4LLG - chains C and D of the 7 polymer chains in the assembly; structure by X-ray diffraction, 3.79 A resolution.

== Chain C ==
Protein: DNA-directed RNA polymerase subunit beta
Organism: Escherichia coli
Notes: EC 2.7.7.6
UniProtKB: C9QV90 (C9QV90_ECOD1); residue numbers follow UniProt; this construct covers 1-1342
Chain sequence (1342 residues; numbered 1 to 1342; the number before each row is that of its first residue):
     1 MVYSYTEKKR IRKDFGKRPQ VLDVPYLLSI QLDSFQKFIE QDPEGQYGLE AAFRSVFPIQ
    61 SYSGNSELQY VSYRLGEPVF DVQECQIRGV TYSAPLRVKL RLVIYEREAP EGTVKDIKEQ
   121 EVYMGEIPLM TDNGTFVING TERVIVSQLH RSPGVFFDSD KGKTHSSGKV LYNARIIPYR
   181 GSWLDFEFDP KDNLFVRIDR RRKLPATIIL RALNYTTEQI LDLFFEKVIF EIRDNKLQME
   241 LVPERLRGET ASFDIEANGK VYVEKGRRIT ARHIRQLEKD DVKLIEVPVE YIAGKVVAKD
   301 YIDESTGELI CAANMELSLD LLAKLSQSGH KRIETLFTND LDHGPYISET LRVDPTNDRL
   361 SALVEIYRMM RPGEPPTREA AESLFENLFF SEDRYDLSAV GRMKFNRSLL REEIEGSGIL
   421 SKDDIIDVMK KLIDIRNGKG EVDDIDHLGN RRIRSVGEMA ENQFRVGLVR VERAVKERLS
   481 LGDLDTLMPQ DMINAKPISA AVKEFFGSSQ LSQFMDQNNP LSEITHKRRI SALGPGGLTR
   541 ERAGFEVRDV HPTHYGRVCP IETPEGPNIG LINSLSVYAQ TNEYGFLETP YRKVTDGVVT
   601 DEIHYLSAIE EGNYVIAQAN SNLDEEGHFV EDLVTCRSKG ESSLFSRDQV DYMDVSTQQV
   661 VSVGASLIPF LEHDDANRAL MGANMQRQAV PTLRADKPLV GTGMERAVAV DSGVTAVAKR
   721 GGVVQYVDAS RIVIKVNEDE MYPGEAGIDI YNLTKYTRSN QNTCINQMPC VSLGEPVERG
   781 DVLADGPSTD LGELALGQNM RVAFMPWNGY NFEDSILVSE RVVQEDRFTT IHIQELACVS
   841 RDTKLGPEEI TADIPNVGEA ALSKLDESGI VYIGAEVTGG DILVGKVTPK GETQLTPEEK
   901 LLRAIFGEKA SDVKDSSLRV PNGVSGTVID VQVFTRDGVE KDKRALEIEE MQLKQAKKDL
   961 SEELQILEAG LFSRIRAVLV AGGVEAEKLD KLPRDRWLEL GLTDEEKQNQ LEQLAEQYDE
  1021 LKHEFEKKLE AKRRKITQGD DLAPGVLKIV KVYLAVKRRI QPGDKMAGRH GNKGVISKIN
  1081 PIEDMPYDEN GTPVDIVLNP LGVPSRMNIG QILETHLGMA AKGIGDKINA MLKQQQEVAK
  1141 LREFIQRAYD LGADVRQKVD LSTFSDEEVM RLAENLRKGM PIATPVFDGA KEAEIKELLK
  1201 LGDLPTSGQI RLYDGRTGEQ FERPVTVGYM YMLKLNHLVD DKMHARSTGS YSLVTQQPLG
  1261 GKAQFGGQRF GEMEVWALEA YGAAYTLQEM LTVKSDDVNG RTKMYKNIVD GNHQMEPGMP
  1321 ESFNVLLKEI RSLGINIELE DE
Unresolved in the structure: 1-2

== Chain D ==
Protein: DNA-directed RNA polymerase subunit beta'
Organism: Escherichia coli
Notes: EC 2.7.7.6
UniProtKB: C5A0S8 (C5A0S8_ECOBW); numbering as in UniProt (aligned over 1-1407)
Chain sequence (1407 residues; numbered 1 to 1407; the number before each row is that of its first residue):
     1 MKDLLKFLKA QTKTEEFDAI KIALASPDMI RSWSFGEVKK PETINYRTFK PERDGLFCAR
    61 IFGPVKDYEC LCGKYKRLKH RGVICEKCGV EVTQTKVRRE RMGHIELASP TAHIWFLKSL
   121 PSRIGLLLDM PLRDIERVLY FESYVVIEGG MTNLERQQIL TEEQYLDALE EFGDEFDAKM
   181 GAEAIQALLK SMDLEQECEQ LREELNETNS ETKRKKLTKR IKLLEAFVQS GNKPEWMILT
   241 VLPVLPPDLR PLVPLDGGRF ATSDLNDLYR RVINRNNRLK RLLDLAAPDI IVRNEKRMLQ
   301 EAVDALLDNG RRGRAITGSN KRPLKSLADM IKGKQGRFRQ NLLGKRVDYS GRSVITVGPY
   361 LRLHQCGLPK KMALELFKPF IYGKLELRGL ATTIKAAKKM VEREEAVVWD ILDEVIREHP
   421 VLLNRAPTLH RLGIQAFEPV LIEGKAIQLH PLVCAAYNAD FDGDQMAVHV PLTLEAQLEA
   481 RALMMSTNNI LSPANGEPII VPSQDVVLGL YYMTRDCVNA KGEGMVLTGP KEAERLYRSG
   541 LASLHARVKV RITEYEKDAN GELVAKTSLK DTTVGRAILW MIVPKGLPYS IVNQALGKKA
   601 ISKMLNTCYR ILGLKPTVIF ADQIMYTGFA YAARSGASVG IDDMVIPEKK HEIISEAEAE
   661 VAEIQEQFQS GLVTAGERYN KVIDIWAAAN DRVSKAMMDN LQTETVINRD GQEEKQVSFN
   721 SIYMMADSGA RGSAAQIRQL AGMRGLMAKP DGSIIETPIT ANFREGLNVL QYFISTHGAR
   781 KGLADTALKT ANSGYLTRRL VDVAQDLVVT EDDCGTHEGI MMTPVIEGGD VKEPLRDRVL
   841 GRVTAEDVLK PGTADILVPR NTLLHEQWCD LLEENSVDAV KVRSVVSCDT DFGVCAHCYG
   901 RDLARGHIIN KGEAIGVIAA QSIGEPGTQL TMRTFHIGGA ASRAAAESSI QVKNKGSIKL
   961 SNVKSVVNSS GKLVITSRNT ELKLIDEFGR TKESYKVPYG AVLAKGDGEQ VAGGETVANW
  1021 DPHTMPVITE VSGFVRFTDM IDGQTITRQT DELTGLSSLV VLDSAERTAG GKDLRPALKI
  1081 VDAQGNDVLI PGTDMPAQYF LPGKAIVQLE DGVQISSGDT LARIPQESGG TKDITGGLPR
  1141 VADLFEARRP KEPAILAEIS GIVSFGKETK GKRRLVITPV DGSDPYEEMI PKWRQLNVFE
  1201 GERVERGDVI SDGPEAPHDI LRLRGVHAVT RYIVNEVQDV YRLQGVKIND KHIEVIVRQM
  1261 LRKATIVNAG SSDFLEGEQV EYSRVKIANR ELEANGKVGA TYSRDLLGIT KASLATESFI
  1321 SAASFQETTR VLTEAAVAGK RDELRGLKEN VIVGRLIPAG TGYAYHQDRM RRRAAGEAPA
  1381 APQVTAEDAS ASLAELLNAG LGGSDNE
Unresolved in the structure: 1-7, 932-947, 1127-1134, 1377-1407

== Interface between chain C and chain D ==
Residue-residue contacts (344):
  Phe545(C) - Lys781(D)
  Arg548(C) - Arg780(D)  hydrogen bond (backbone-side chain)
  Asp549(C) - Pro750(D)
  Asp549(C) - His777(D)  salt bridge
  Val550(C) - Pro750(D)
  Val550(C) - Thr776(D)
  Val550(C) - His777(D)
  Val550(C) - Arg780(D)
  Tyr555(C) - Val769(D)
  Tyr555(C) - Phe773(D)  hydrophobic
  Pro560(C) - Phe773(D)  hydrophobic
  Pro560(C) - Thr776(D)
  Pro560(C) - Arg780(D)  hydrogen bond (backbone-side chain)
  Ile561(C) - Tyr772(D)  hydrophobic
  Thr563(C) - Arg780(D)
  Ile569(C) - Arg780(D)
  Gly570(C) - Arg780(D)
  Asn573(C) - Arg780(D)
  Gln618(C) - Val769(D)
  Gln618(C) - Leu770(D)
  Asn620(C) - Asn768(D)
  Asn620(C) - Val769(D)
  Glu641(C) - Lys749(D)
  Val660(C) - Val769(D)  hydrophobic
  Val660(C) - Phe773(D)  hydrophobic
  Leu671(C) - Tyr772(D)
  Glu672(C) - Leu767(D)
  His673(C) - Phe763(D)  hydrogen bond (side chain-backbone)
  His673(C) - Arg764(D)  hydrogen bond (side chain-backbone)
  His673(C) - Glu765(D)  hydrogen bond (side chain-backbone)
  His673(C) - Gly766(D)
  Asp674(C) - Tyr772(D)  hydrogen bond (backbone-side chain)
  Asp675(C) - Phe763(D)
  Asp675(C) - Tyr772(D)  hydrogen bond (backbone-side chain)
  Ala676(C) - Tyr772(D)
  Ala676(C) - Ala779(D)  hydrophobic
  Asn677(C) - Ala779(D)
  Asn677(C) - Leu783(D)
  Ala679(C) - Tyr772(D)
  Leu680(C) - Leu783(D)  hydrophobic
  Phe804(C) - Ala637(D)
  Phe804(C) - Ser638(D)  hydrogen bond (backbone-side chain)
  Met805(C) - Ala633(D)
  Met805(C) - Ala637(D)
  Pro806(C) - Asp505(D)
  Pro806(C) - Ala632(D)
  Pro806(C) - Ala633(D)
  Pro806(C) - Ala637(D)
  Asn808(C) - Pro359(D)
  Asn808(C) - Phe629(D)
  Asn808(C) - Ala633(D)
  Gly809(C) - Val357(D)
  Gly809(C) - Pro359(D)
  Gly809(C) - Phe629(D)
  Tyr810(C) - Val357(D)
  Tyr810(C) - Pro359(D)
  Tyr810(C) - Tyr360(D)
  Asn811(C) - Asp505(D)
  Phe812(C) - Val357(D)  hydrophobic
  Phe812(C) - Pro451(D)  hydrophobic
  Phe812(C) - Phe461(D)  hydrophobic
  Phe812(C) - Ser503(D)
  Phe812(C) - Gln504(D)
  Phe812(C) - Asp505(D)
  Phe812(C) - Phe629(D)  hydrophobic
  Glu813(C) - Ala459(D)
  Glu813(C) - Asp460(D)
  Glu813(C) - Phe461(D)
  Glu813(C) - Gln504(D)
  Asp814(C) - Phe461(D)
  Asp814(C) - Asp462(D)
  Ser815(C) - Val357(D)
  Ser815(C) - Phe461(D)
  Arg841(C) - Asp256(D)
  Arg841(C) - Gly257(D)
  Gln894(C) - Lys66(D)
  Pro897(C) - Arg77(D)
  Gln1061(C) - Lys445(D)
  Pro1062(C) - Ala446(D)
  Gly1063(C) - Val354(D)
  Lys1065(C) - Asp462(D)
  Lys1073(C) - Asp462(D)
  Val1075(C) - Phe461(D)  hydrogen bond (backbone-backbone)
  Val1075(C) - Asp462(D)
  Val1075(C) - Gly463(D)
  Ser1077(C) - Thr356(D)
  Ser1077(C) - Val357(D)
  Asn1099(C) - Asp505(D)  hydrogen bond
  Pro1100(C) - Ala637(D)
  Pro1100(C) - Ser638(D)
  Pro1100(C) - Val639(D)  hydrophobic
  Pro1100(C) - Met725(D)  hydrophobic
  Leu1101(C) - Gln504(D)
  Leu1101(C) - Asp505(D)
  Leu1101(C) - Leu508(D)  hydrophobic
  Leu1101(C) - Met725(D)  hydrophobic
  Leu1101(C) - Ala730(D)  hydrophobic
  Leu1101(C) - Arg731(D)
  Val1103(C) - Val639(D)  hydrophobic
  Pro1104(C) - Met725(D)  hydrophobic
  Pro1104(C) - Gln736(D)
  Ser1105(C) - Arg731(D)  hydrogen bond
  Ser1105(C) - Gln736(D)
  Arg1106(C) - Arg731(D)
  Met1107(C) - Gln739(D)
  Met1107(C) - Phe763(D)  hydrophobic
  Ile1109(C) - Met644(D)  hydrophobic
  Ile1109(C) - Leu740(D)  hydrophobic
  Ile1109(C) - Phe763(D)  hydrophobic
  Ile1112(C) - Val639(D)
  Ile1112(C) - Ile641(D)  hydrophobic
  Leu1113(C) - Ile641(D)  hydrophobic
  His1116(C) - Ile641(D)  hydrogen bond (side chain-backbone)
  Phe1187(C) - Leu767(D)
  Phe1187(C) - Tyr772(D)  hydrophobic
  Glu1192(C) - Ile641(D)
  Glu1192(C) - Arg764(D)  salt bridge
  Lys1196(C) - Asp642(D)  salt bridge
  Gln1209(C) - Asp643(D)
  Glu1219(C) - Arg538(D)  salt bridge
  Glu1219(C) - Arg634(D)  salt bridge
  Phe1221(C) - Ala633(D)
  Phe1221(C) - Arg634(D)
  Glu1222(C) - Tyr512(D)  hydrogen bond
  Glu1222(C) - Tyr537(D)  hydrogen bond
  Glu1222(C) - Arg634(D)  salt bridge
  Glu1222(C) - Ser635(D)
  Glu1222(C) - Gly636(D)
  Arg1223(C) - Tyr512(D)
  Arg1223(C) - Ser635(D)
  Arg1223(C) - Gly636(D)
  Arg1223(C) - Ala637(D)
  Arg1223(C) - Phe719(D)  hydrogen bond (side chain-backbone)
  Arg1223(C) - Asn720(D)
  Arg1223(C) - Ser721(D)  hydrogen bond
  Arg1223(C) - Met724(D)
  Pro1224(C) - Gly636(D)
  Pro1224(C) - Ser638(D)
  Val1225(C) - Gly636(D)
  Val1225(C) - Ser638(D)
  Thr1226(C) - Ser638(D)  hydrogen bond (backbone-side chain)
  Thr1226(C) - Val639(D)  hydrogen bond (side chain-backbone)
  Thr1226(C) - Gly640(D)
  Val1239(C) - Ser353(D)
  Val1239(C) - Lys445(D)
  Asp1240(C) - Lys445(D)  salt bridge
  Lys1242(C) - Val354(D)
  Lys1242(C) - Gln465(D)
  Met1243(C) - Arg352(D)
  Met1243(C) - Ser353(D)
  Met1243(C) - Met372(D)  hydrophobic
  Met1243(C) - Lys445(D)
  His1244(C) - Gly351(D)
  His1244(C) - Arg352(D)  hydrogen bond (backbone-backbone)
  His1244(C) - Met372(D)
  Ala1245(C) - Ser350(D)
  Ala1245(C) - Gly351(D)
  Ala1245(C) - Glu375(D)
  Arg1246(C) - Asp348(D)  salt bridge
  Arg1246(C) - Tyr349(D)  hydrogen bond (backbone-backbone)
  Arg1246(C) - Ser350(D)  hydrogen bond (backbone-backbone)
  Arg1246(C) - Leu376(D)
  Ser1247(C) - Asp348(D)
  Ser1247(C) - Tyr349(D)  hydrogen bond (backbone-backbone)
  Ser1247(C) - Glu375(D)  hydrogen bond
  Ser1247(C) - Leu376(D)
  Ser1247(C) - Pro379(D)
  Thr1248(C) - Asp348(D)
  Tyr1251(C) - Asp348(D)  hydrogen bond
  Leu1253(C) - Arg99(D)  hydrogen bond (backbone-side chain)
  Leu1253(C) - Pro251(D)  hydrophobic
  Leu1253(C) - Val253(D)  hydrophobic
  Val1254(C) - Arg99(D)  hydrogen bond (backbone-side chain)
  Thr1255(C) - Arg99(D)
  Gln1256(C) - Lys96(D)
  Gln1257(C) - Gln340(D)  hydrogen bond
  Gln1257(C) - Lys345(D)
  Gln1257(C) - Arg346(D)
  Pro1258(C) - Arg346(D)
  Pro1258(C) - Val347(D)
  Pro1258(C) - Asp348(D)
  Phe1265(C) - Arg352(D)
  Gly1267(C) - Arg346(D)  hydrogen bond (backbone-side chain)
  Gly1267(C) - Val347(D)
  Gly1267(C) - Ser350(D)
  Gln1268(C) - Lys345(D)
  Gln1268(C) - Arg346(D)
  Gln1268(C) - Val347(D)  hydrogen bond (backbone-backbone)
  Gln1268(C) - Ser350(D)  hydrogen bond (backbone-side chain)
  Gln1268(C) - Arg352(D)  hydrogen bond
  Gln1268(C) - Ala467(D)
  Arg1269(C) - Lys345(D)
  Arg1269(C) - Arg346(D)
  Phe1270(C) - Gly344(D)
  Phe1270(C) - Lys345(D)  hydrogen bond (backbone-backbone)
  Phe1270(C) - Val347(D)  hydrophobic
  Phe1270(C) - His469(D)
  Gly1271(C) - Leu342(D)
  Gly1271(C) - Gly344(D)
  Glu1272(C) - Leu342(D)  hydrogen bond (backbone-backbone)
  Glu1272(C) - Arg798(D)  salt bridge
  Met1273(C) - Thr428(D)
  Glu1274(C) - Asn424(D)
  Glu1274(C) - Arg425(D)
  Glu1274(C) - Ala426(D)
  Glu1274(C) - Thr428(D)  hydrogen bond
  Glu1274(C) - Ile434(D)
  Trp1276(C) - Thr797(D)
  Trp1276(C) - Arg798(D)
  Trp1276(C) - Val801(D)
  Trp1276(C) - Val917(D)
  Trp1276(C) - Gln921(D)  hydrogen bond (backbone-side chain)
  Trp1276(C) - Lys1348(D)
  Ala1277(C) - Thr428(D)
  Ala1277(C) - Arg431(D)
  Ala1277(C) - Ile434(D)  hydrophobic
  Ala1277(C) - Gln921(D)
  Leu1278(C) - Ile434(D)  hydrophobic
  Leu1278(C) - Met484(D)  hydrophobic
  Glu1279(C) - Gln805(D)  hydrogen bond
  Glu1279(C) - Ala914(D)
  Glu1279(C) - Leu1347(D)
  Glu1279(C) - Lys1348(D)  salt bridge
  Glu1279(C) - Ile1357(D)
  Ala1280(C) - Arg431(D)  hydrogen bond (backbone-side chain)
  Ala1280(C) - Glu913(D)
  Ala1280(C) - Ile918(D)  hydrophobic
  Ala1280(C) - Gln921(D)
  Tyr1281(C) - Arg431(D)  hydrogen bond (side chain-backbone)
  Tyr1281(C) - Leu432(D)
  Tyr1281(C) - Ile434(D)  hydrogen bond (side chain-backbone)
  Tyr1281(C) - Met484(D)  hydrophobic
  Tyr1281(C) - Asn489(D)  hydrogen bond
  Gly1282(C) - Leu483(D)
  Gly1282(C) - Glu913(D)
  Gly1282(C) - Gly1360(D)
  Gly1282(C) - Thr1361(D)  hydrogen bond (backbone-backbone)
  Ala1283(C) - Glu479(D)
  Ala1283(C) - Leu483(D)
  Ala1283(C) - Thr1361(D)
  Ala1284(C) - Glu479(D)  hydrogen bond (backbone-side chain)
  Ala1284(C) - Leu1356(D)  hydrophobic
  Ala1284(C) - Thr1361(D)
  Ala1284(C) - Gly1362(D)
  Tyr1285(C) - Glu475(D)
  Tyr1285(C) - Glu479(D)  hydrogen bond (backbone-side chain)
  Tyr1285(C) - Leu1356(D)
  Tyr1285(C) - Thr1361(D)
  Thr1286(C) - Leu422(D)
  Thr1286(C) - Ala476(D)
  Thr1286(C) - Glu479(D)  hydrogen bond
  Leu1287(C) - Ile1357(D)  hydrophobic
  Gln1288(C) - Arg1355(D)
  Gln1288(C) - Leu1356(D)
  Glu1289(C) - Val470(D)
  Glu1289(C) - Pro471(D)
  Glu1289(C) - Leu472(D)  hydrogen bond (side chain-backbone)
  Glu1289(C) - Thr473(D)  hydrogen bond (side chain-backbone)
  Glu1289(C) - Ala476(D)
  Met1290(C) - Val347(D)
  Met1290(C) - His469(D)  hydrogen bond
  Leu1291(C) - Lys345(D)  hydrogen bond (backbone-side chain)
  Leu1291(C) - Val1351(D)  hydrophobic
  Leu1291(C) - Gly1354(D)
  Thr1292(C) - Gly1354(D)
  Lys1294(C) - Val347(D)
  Lys1294(C) - Asp348(D)  hydrogen bond (backbone-backbone)
  Lys1294(C) - Tyr349(D)
  Lys1294(C) - Val470(D)  hydrogen bond (side chain-backbone)
  Lys1294(C) - Leu472(D)
  Ser1295(C) - Lys345(D)
  Ser1295(C) - Arg346(D)  hydrogen bond (side chain-backbone)
  Asp1296(C) - Lys345(D)  salt bridge
  Val1298(C) - Lys96(D)
  Met1304(C) - Leu472(D)  hydrophobic
  Tyr1305(C) - Tyr349(D)
  Tyr1305(C) - Pro379(D)  hydrophobic
  Tyr1305(C) - Tyr382(D)
  Ile1308(C) - Pro379(D)  hydrophobic
  Ile1308(C) - Phe380(D)  hydrophobic
  Ile1308(C) - Leu472(D)  hydrophobic
  Val1309(C) - Pro379(D)
  Val1309(C) - Gly383(D)
  His1313(C) - Phe380(D)
  His1313(C) - Leu472(D)
  His1313(C) - Leu474(D)
  His1313(C) - Gln477(D)
  Gln1314(C) - Thr473(D)
  Met1315(C) - Thr473(D)
  Gly1318(C) - Gly1354(D)
  Pro1320(C) - Val1353(D)
  Pro1320(C) - Gly1354(D)
  Glu1321(C) - Arg99(D)  salt bridge
  Ser1322(C) - Gln340(D)
  Ser1322(C) - Asn341(D)
  Phe1323(C) - Ile20(D)  hydrophobic
  Phe1323(C) - Ile1352(D)
  Phe1323(C) - Val1353(D)  hydrophobic
  Val1325(C) - Arg99(D)
  Val1325(C) - Leu249(D)  hydrophobic
  Leu1326(C) - Arg339(D)
  Lys1328(C) - Glu100(D)
  Lys1328(C) - Leu245(D)
  Lys1328(C) - Leu249(D)
  Glu1329(C) - Met330(D)
  Ile1330(C) - Ile331(D)  hydrophobic
  Ile1330(C) - Leu1332(D)  hydrophobic
  Arg1331(C) - Trp33(D)
  Arg1331(C) - Pro243(D)
  Ser1332(C) - Met102(D)
  Ser1332(C) - Pro243(D)
  Ser1332(C) - Leu245(D)
  Ser1332(C) - Leu327(D)
  Leu1333(C) - His113(D)
  Leu1333(C) - Trp115(D)  hydrophobic
  Leu1333(C) - Pro243(D)
  Leu1333(C) - Leu307(D)  hydrophobic
  Leu1333(C) - Leu327(D)  hydrophobic
  Gly1334(C) - Leu24(D)
  Gly1334(C) - Ala25(D)  hydrogen bond (backbone-backbone)
  Gly1334(C) - His113(D)  hydrogen bond (backbone-side chain)
  Ile1335(C) - Ile22(D)  hydrophobic
  Ile1335(C) - Ala23(D)
  Ile1335(C) - Phe116(D)  hydrophobic
  Asn1336(C) - Lys21(D)
  Asn1336(C) - Ile22(D)
  Asn1336(C) - Ala23(D)  hydrogen bond (backbone-backbone)
  Asn1336(C) - Leu24(D)
  Asn1336(C) - Ala25(D)
  Asn1336(C) - Met29(D)
  Asn1336(C) - Trp33(D)
  Ile1337(C) - Lys21(D)
  Glu1338(C) - Ile20(D)
  Glu1338(C) - Lys21(D)  hydrogen bond (backbone-backbone)
  Glu1338(C) - Met29(D)
  Leu1339(C) - Phe17(D)  hydrophobic
  Glu1340(C) - Asp18(D)  hydrogen bond (backbone-backbone)
  Glu1340(C) - Lys21(D)  salt bridge
  Glu1340(C) - Arg1341(D)  salt bridge
  Asp1341(C) - Asp18(D)
  Glu1342(C) - Glu15(D)
  Glu1342(C) - Glu16(D)
  Glu1342(C) - Asp18(D)
  Glu1342(C) - Arg1369(D)
Also at the interface, not in a pair above, chain C (159 interface residues in all): His551, Pro552, His554, Cys559, Glu565, Arg637, Thr657, Trp807, Lys844, Pro1044, Gly1074, Ile1076, Ser1207, Thr1217, Gly1249, Val1275
Also at the interface, not in a pair above, chain D (183 interface residues in all): Arg47, Phe49, Leu239, Tyr269, Leu343, Ile355, Lys378, Gln435, Gly444, Cys454, Ala630, Gly732, Ile737, Arg744, Ser775, Ala784, Phe1319, Ile1320, Ala1336, Ala1359, Arg1373

== Overview ==
Chain C and chain D form an interface of 159 and 183 residues respectively, with 56 hydrogen bonds and 14 salt
bridges. Among the polar pairs are Asp549(C)-His777(D), Glu1192(C)-Arg764(D) and Lys1196(C)-Asp642(D).
Here chain C is DNA-directed RNA polymerase subunit beta and chain D is DNA-directed RNA polymerase subunit
beta', both from Escherichia coli. Entry 4LLG (Crystal Structure Analysis of the E.coli holoenzyme/Gp2
complex) was determined by X-ray diffraction (same publication as 4LJZ, 4LK0 and 4LK1).
